PDB entry 1G5Q | X-ray diffraction, 2.57 A resolution | chains A and D of the 8 polymer chains in the assembly

== Chain A (and D) ==
Molecule: Epidermin modifying enzyme epid
Organism: Staphylococcus epidermidis
Notes: chain D of this document is another copy of the same molecule, construct and numbering; everything in this record applies to it too
UniProtKB: P30197 (EPID_STAEP); residues 1-181 here = UniProt positions 1-181
Sequence (181 residues; each row starts with the number of its first residue):
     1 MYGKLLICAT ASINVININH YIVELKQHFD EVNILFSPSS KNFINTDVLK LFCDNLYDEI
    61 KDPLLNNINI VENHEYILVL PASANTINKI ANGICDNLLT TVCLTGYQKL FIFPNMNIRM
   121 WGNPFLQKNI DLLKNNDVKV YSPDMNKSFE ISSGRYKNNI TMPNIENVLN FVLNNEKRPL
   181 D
Unresolved in the structure: 175-181
Sequence notes: engineered mutation Asn-67 (His in P30197)
Small-molecule neighbours: FMN (flavin mononucleotide): Thr-10, Ala-11, Ser-12, Ile-13, Ser-37, Ser-39, Phe-43, Pro-63, Leu-64, Leu-65, Asn-67, Ser-83, Ala-84, Asn-85, Thr-86, Cys-95, Asp-96, Asn-97, Thr-101, Asn-115, Met-116, Met-120, Ile-151
UniProt features mapped onto this chain:
  - mutagenesis: Phe-43 (F43L: Binds FMN, but activity is significantly decreased), Glu-75 (E75D/Q: Binds FMN), Pro-81 (P81D: Loss of FMN binding), Ser-83 (S83A: Loss of FMN binding; S83T: Binds FMN), Ala-84 (A84V: Binds FMN), Asn-85 (N85D/H: Loss of FMN binding), Gly-93 (G93A/D: Loss of FMN binding), Cys-95 (C95A: Binds FMN), Asp-96 (D96N: Loss of FMN binding), Leu-98 (L98V: Binds FMN), Cys-103 (C103A: Binds FMN), Pro-114 (P114A: Loss of FMN binding), 3 further mutagenesis entries in UniProt
From the paper describing this entry:
  - contacts within the chain: Trp-121/Pro-143 (hydrophobic contact), Pro-81/Met-162
  - conformationally variable residues (order/disorder transition): Ser-148 to Lys-157
  - binding site for Lantibiotic epidermin: Asn-17, Asn-66, Ile-68, Asn-117, Phe-149, Ile-151, Ser-152, Tyr-156
  - binding site for Lantibiotic epidermin: Asn-19, His-20
  - specificity-determining residues: Asn-159
  - mutagenesis - P81A: abolished binding to flavin mononucleotide (citing earlier work)
  - mutagenesis - G93D: decreased binding to flavin mononucleotide (citing earlier work)

== Interface between chain A and chain D ==
Pairs across the interface - 28 pairs, chain A then chain D:
  Ile-13(A) / Leu-51(D)  hydrophobic
  Ile-16(A) / Asn-19(D)
  Ile-16(A) / Phe-52(D)  hydrophobic
  Asn-17(A) / Asn-17(D)
  Asn-17(A) / Asn-19(D)
  Asn-17(A) / His-20(D)  hydrogen bond
  Asn-19(A) / Ile-16(D)
  Asn-19(A) / Asn-17(D)
  His-20(A) / Asn-17(D)  hydrogen bond
  His-20(A) / His-20(D)  hydrogen bond
  Val-23(A) / Tyr-156(D)
  Lys-41(A) / Asn-45(D)
  Asn-42(A) / Asn-45(D)  hydrogen bond (backbone-side chain)
  Phe-43(A) / Asn-45(D)
  Phe-43(A) / Val-48(D)
  Ile-44(A) / Asn-45(D)
  Asn-45(A) / Lys-41(D)
  Asn-45(A) / Asn-42(D)  hydrogen bond (side chain-backbone)
  Asn-45(A) / Phe-43(D)
  Val-48(A) / Phe-43(D)
  Leu-51(A) / Ile-151(D)
  Phe-52(A) / Ile-13(D)  hydrophobic
  Phe-52(A) / Ile-16(D)  hydrophobic
  Phe-52(A) / Ile-151(D)  hydrophobic
  Phe-149(A) / Gln-27(D)
  Ile-151(A) / Leu-51(D)
  Ile-151(A) / Phe-52(D)  hydrophobic
  Tyr-156(A) / Val-23(D)
Interface residues without a listed pair, chain A (19 interface residues in all): Glu-24, Gln-27
Interface residues without a listed pair, chain D (19 interface residues in all): Glu-24, Ile-44, Phe-149

== Overview ==
The chain A/chain D interface involves 19 residues from each chain; the contacts include 5 hydrogen bonds.
Polar contacts include Asn-17(A)/His-20(D), His-20(A)/His-20(D) and Asn-42(A)/Asn-45(D). Chain A binds flavin
mononucleotide. The paper reports a binding site for Lantibiotic epidermin at Asn-17(A), Asn-66(A) and
Ile-68(A) among others; P81A of chain A abolishes binding to flavin mononucleotide.
Both chains are Epidermin modifying enzyme epid (Staphylococcus epidermidis). Entry 1G5Q (Epid H67N complexed
with substrate peptide dsytc) was determined by X-ray diffraction, deposited together with 1G63.
